PDB entry 5CBP | X-ray diffraction, 2.36 A resolution | chains A and B

Chain A:
Name: L-asparaginase
Source organism: Pyrococcus furiosus DSM 3638
Notes: fragment: N-Terminal domain
Reference sequence: Q8TZE8 (Q8TZE8_PYRFU); residue numbers follow UniProt; this construct covers 1-182
Chain sequence (182 residues; numbered 1 to 182; the number before each row is that of its first residue):
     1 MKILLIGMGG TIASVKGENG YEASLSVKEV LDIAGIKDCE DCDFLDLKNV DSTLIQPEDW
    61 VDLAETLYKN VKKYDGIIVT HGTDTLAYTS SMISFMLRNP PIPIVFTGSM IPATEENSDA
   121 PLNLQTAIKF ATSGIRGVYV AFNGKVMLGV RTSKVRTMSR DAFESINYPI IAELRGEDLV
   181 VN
Disulfides: C39-C42
Residues lining bound ligands: citrate anion (FLC): G10, T11, V50, D51, S52, T53, G82, T83, D84, S109, M110
Reported in the primary citation:
  - self-association interface (contacts with another copy of this molecule); pairs are residue here / residue on that copy: L179-V181 (hydrogen bond)
  - contacts within the chain: E173-V180
  - mutagenesis - L179DEL/V180DEL/V181DEL/N182DEL: decreased stability
  - mutagenesis - L179DEL/V180DEL/V181DEL/N182DEL: abolished catalytic activity

Chain B:
Name: L-asparaginase
Source organism: Pyrococcus furiosus DSM 3638
Notes: fragment: C-Terminal domain
Reference sequence: Q8TZE8 (Q8TZE8_PYRFU); residues 202-326 here = UniProt positions 202-326
Chain sequence (127 residues; row label = number of the first residue in the row):
   200 MAVLVIKLIP GLSGDIFRAA VELGYRGIVI EGYGAGGIPY RGSDLLQTIE ELSKEIPIVM
   260 TTQAMYDGVD LTRYKVGRLA LRAGVIPAGD MTKEATVTKL MWILGHTNNV EEIKVLMRKN
   320 LVGELRD
Sequence notes: expression tag (200-201)

Interface between chain A and chain B:
Contacting residue pairs (41):
  A87(A) - E293(B)
  Y88(A) - T297(B)
  S91(A) - E293(B)
  S91(A) - A294(B)
  S91(A) - T297(B)
  M92(A) - T297(B)
  M92(A) - M300(B)  hydrophobic
  S94(A) - V321(B)
  F95(A) - A294(B)
  F95(A) - T297(B)
  F95(A) - K298(B)
  F95(A) - W301(B)
  F95(A) - V321(B)  hydrophobic
  F95(A) - E323(B)
  R98(A) - W301(B)
  R98(A) - L320(B)  hydrogen bond (side chain-backbone)
  L148(A) - G322(B)
  V150(A) - T291(B)
  V150(A) - A294(B)
  V150(A) - G322(B)
  V150(A) - E323(B)
  R151(A) - D289(B)  salt bridge
  R151(A) - T291(B)
  R151(A) - G322(B)  hydrogen bond (side chain-backbone)
  R151(A) - E323(B)  hydrogen bond (side chain-backbone)
  R151(A) - L324(B)
  R151(A) - R325(B)
  T152(A) - E293(B)
  S153(A) - T291(B)
  S153(A) - E293(B)  hydrogen bond
  K154(A) - E293(B)
  E164(A) - Y265(B)  hydrogen bond
  I166(A) - M264(B)
  I166(A) - Y265(B)  hydrophobic
  I166(A) - T291(B)
  N167(A) - Y265(B)
  N167(A) - D266(B)  hydrogen bond (side chain-backbone)
  N167(A) - G267(B)
  N167(A) - D289(B)  hydrogen bond (side chain-backbone)
  N167(A) - R325(B)  hydrogen bond (backbone-side chain)
  Y168(A) - R325(B)
Other interface residues (no listed pair), chain A (21 interface residues in all): W60, M96, V155, P169
Other interface residues (no listed pair), chain B (19 interface residues in all): V296

In short:
21 residues of chain A and 19 residues of chain B are in contact; the contacts include 8 hydrogen bonds and 1
salt bridge. Among the polar pairs are R151(A)-D289(B), R98(A)-L320(B) and R151(A)-G322(B). The paper reports
that L179DEL/V180DEL/V181DEL/N182DEL of chain A reduce stability; a self-association interface involving
L179(A) and V181(A).
Chain A is L-asparaginase and chain B is L-asparaginase, both from Pyrococcus furiosus DSM 3638; the
structure, Crystal Structure of Conjoint Pyrococcus furiosus L-asparaginase at 37 degree C, was determined by
X-ray diffraction together with 5B74 and 5B5U from the same study.
